Entry 3O1D (X-ray diffraction, 2.40 A resolution); this record covers chains A and B.

== Chain A ==
Protein: Vitamin D3 receptor A
Source organism: Danio rerio
Notes: fragment: Ligand Binding Domain
UniProt: Q9PTN2 (VDRA_DANRE); numbering as in UniProt (aligned over 156-453)
Chain sequence (302 residues; numbered 152 to 453; the number before each row is that of its first residue):
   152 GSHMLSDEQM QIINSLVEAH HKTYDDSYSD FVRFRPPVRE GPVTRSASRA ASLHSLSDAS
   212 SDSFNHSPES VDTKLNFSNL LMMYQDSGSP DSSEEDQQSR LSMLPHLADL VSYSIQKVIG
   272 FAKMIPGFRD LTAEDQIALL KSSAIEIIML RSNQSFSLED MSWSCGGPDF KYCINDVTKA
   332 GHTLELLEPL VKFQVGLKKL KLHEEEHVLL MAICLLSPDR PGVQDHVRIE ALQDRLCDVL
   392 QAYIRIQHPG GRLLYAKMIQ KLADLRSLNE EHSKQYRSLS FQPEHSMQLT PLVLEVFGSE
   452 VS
Unresolved in the structure: 152-153, 191-250
Differences from the reference sequence: expression tag (152-155)
Residues lining bound ligands: Gemini-0072 (G72; (1R,3R,7E,17beta)-17-[(1S)-6,6,6-trifluoro-5-hydroxy-1-(4-hydroxy-4-methylpentyl)-5-(trifluoromethyl)hex-3-yn-1-yl]-9,10-secoestra-5,7-diene-1,3-diol): Y175, Y179, F182, L255, L258, A259, L261, V262, S265, I296, I299, M300, R302, S303, S306, W314, C316, Y323, V328, A331, H333, L337, L338, L341, L419, H423, Y427, L430, L440, V444, F448
Swiss-Prot annotation at these positions:
  - region: K274 to K292 (Interaction with coactivator LXXLL motif)
  - motif: P442 to S450 (9aaTAD)
  - binding site (calcitriol): Y175, S265, R302, S306, H333, H423
Reported in the primary citation:
  - binding site for Gemini-0072: Y175, L255, V262, S265, I296, R302, S306, H333, H423, Y427, L430, L440, V444, F448
  - conformationally variable residues (side-chain flip): L337

== Chain B ==
Protein: Nuclear receptor coactivator 2
UniProt: Q15596 (NCOA2_HUMAN); residues 686-698 here = UniProt positions 686-698
Chain sequence (13 residues; numbered 686 to 698; the number before each row is that of its first residue):
   686 KHKILHRLLQ DSS
Unresolved in the structure: 696-698

== Interface between chain A and chain B ==
Residue-residue contacts - 23 pairs, chain A then chain B:
  I270(A) with L690(B), hydrophobic; L693(B), hydrophobic; L694(B), hydrophobic
  K274(A) with L693(B), hydrogen bond (side chain-backbone); L694(B)
  Q287(A) with L694(B)
  I288(A) with H687(B); L690(B), hydrophobic; L694(B), hydrophobic
  L291(A) with L694(B), hydrophobic
  K292(A) with H687(B); L690(B)
  P442(A) with I689(B), hydrophobic
  L443(A) with I689(B), hydrophobic; L693(B), hydrophobic
  E446(A) with H687(B); K688(B); I689(B), hydrogen bond (side chain-backbone); L690(B), hydrogen bond (side chain-backbone)
  V447(A) with L690(B), hydrophobic
  E451(A) with H687(B)
  S453(A) with K686(B); H687(B)
Other interface residues (no listed pair), chain A (15 interface residues in all): Q267, F279, A284
Other interface residues (no listed pair), chain B (9 interface residues in all): H691, Q695

== Summary ==
15 residues of chain A and 9 residues of chain B are in contact; the contacts include 3 hydrogen bonds. Polar
pairs include K274(A)-L693(B), E446(A)-I689(B) and E446(A)-L690(B). Bound to chain A: Gemini-0072. The paper
reports a binding site for Gemini-0072 at Y175(A), L255(A) and V262(A) among others; conformational
variability at L337(A).
Here chain A is Vitamin D3 receptor A (Danio rerio) and chain B is Nuclear receptor coactivator 2. Entry 3O1D
(Structure-function study of Gemini derivatives with two different side chains at C-20, Gemini-0072 and
Gemini-0097) was determined by X-ray diffraction together with 3O1E from the same study.
